8DDW - chains A and D of the 10 polymer chains in the assembly; structure by electron microscopy, 4.70 A resolution (low resolution: residue-level contacts below are approximate; hydrogen-bond / salt-bridge calls are withheld).

== Chain A (and D) ==
Protein: Transient receptor potential cation channel, subfamily M, member 3
Source organism: Mus musculus
Notes: chain D of this document is another copy of the same molecule, construct and numbering; everything in this record applies to it too
Reference sequence: Q5F4S7 (Q5F4S7_MOUSE); residues 1-1371 here = UniProt positions 1-1371
Sequence (1371 residues; row label = number of the first residue in the row):
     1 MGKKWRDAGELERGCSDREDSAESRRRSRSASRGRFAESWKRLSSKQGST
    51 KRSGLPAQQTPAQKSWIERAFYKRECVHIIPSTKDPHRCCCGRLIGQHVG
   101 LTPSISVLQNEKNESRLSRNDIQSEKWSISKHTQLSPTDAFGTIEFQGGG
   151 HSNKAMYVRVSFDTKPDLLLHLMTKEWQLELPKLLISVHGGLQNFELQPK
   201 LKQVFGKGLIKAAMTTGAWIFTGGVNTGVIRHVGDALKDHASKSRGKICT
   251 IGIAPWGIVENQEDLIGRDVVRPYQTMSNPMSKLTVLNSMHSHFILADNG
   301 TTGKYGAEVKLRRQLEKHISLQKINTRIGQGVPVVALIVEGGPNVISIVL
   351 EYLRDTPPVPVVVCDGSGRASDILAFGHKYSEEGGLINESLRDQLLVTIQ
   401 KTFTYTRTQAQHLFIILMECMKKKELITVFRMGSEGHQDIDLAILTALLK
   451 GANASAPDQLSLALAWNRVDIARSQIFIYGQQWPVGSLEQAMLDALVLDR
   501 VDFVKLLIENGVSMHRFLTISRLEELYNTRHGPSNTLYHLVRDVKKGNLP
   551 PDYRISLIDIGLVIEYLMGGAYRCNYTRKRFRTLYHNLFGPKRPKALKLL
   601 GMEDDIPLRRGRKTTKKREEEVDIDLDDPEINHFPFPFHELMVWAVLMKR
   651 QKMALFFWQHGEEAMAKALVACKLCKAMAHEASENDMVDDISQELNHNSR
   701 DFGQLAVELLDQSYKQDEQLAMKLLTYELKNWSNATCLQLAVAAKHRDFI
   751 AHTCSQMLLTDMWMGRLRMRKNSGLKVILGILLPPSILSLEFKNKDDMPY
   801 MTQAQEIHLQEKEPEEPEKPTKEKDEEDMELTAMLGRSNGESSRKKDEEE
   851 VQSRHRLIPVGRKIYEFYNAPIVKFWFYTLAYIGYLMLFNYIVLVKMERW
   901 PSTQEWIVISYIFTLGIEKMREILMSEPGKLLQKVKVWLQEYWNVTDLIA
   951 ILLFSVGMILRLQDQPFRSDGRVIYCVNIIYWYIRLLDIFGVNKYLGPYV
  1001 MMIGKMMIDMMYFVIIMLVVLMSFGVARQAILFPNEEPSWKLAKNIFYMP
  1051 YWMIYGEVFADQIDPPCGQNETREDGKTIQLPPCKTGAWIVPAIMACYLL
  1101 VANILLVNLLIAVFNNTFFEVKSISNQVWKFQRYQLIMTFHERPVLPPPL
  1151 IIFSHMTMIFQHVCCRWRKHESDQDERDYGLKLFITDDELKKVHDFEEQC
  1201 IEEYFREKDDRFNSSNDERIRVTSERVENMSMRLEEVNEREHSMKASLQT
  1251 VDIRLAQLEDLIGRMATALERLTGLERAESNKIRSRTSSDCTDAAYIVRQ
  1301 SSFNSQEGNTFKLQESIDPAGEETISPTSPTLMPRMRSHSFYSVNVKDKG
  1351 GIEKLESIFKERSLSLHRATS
Unresolved in the structure: 1-128, 383-396, 589-631, 763-992, 1010-1108, 1143-1176, 1244-1371 (chain D: 1-128, 383-396, 605-624, 763-992, 1010-1107, 1143-1176, 1244-1371)

== How chain A and chain D interact ==
Residue-residue contacts (37; chain A residue first):
  Y479(A) with N194(D); R231(D)
  I508(A) with G148(D)
  G511(A) with G148(D); M277(D)
  Y999(A) with D1009(D)
  I1111(A) with N1108(D)
  N1115(A) with N1115(D)
  F1118(A) with A1112(D); V1113(D); N1116(D)
  E1203(A) with R245(D)
  R1206(A) with R245(D)
  E1207(A) with R245(D)
  D1210(A) with R245(D)
  N1216(A) with D1217(D)
  R1219(A) with I1220(D); R1221(D)
  I1220(A) with I1220(D)
  T1223(A) with S1224(D); V1227(D)
  R1226(A) with S1224(D); V1227(D); E1228(D)
  V1227(A) with V1227(D)
  M1230(A) with V1227(D); M1230(D); S1231(D); L1234(D)
  R1233(A) with L1234(D); N1238(D)
  V1237(A) with N1238(D)
  R1240(A) with N1238(D); R1240(D); E1241(D); H1242(D)
  H1242(A) with S1243(D)
Interface residues without a listed pair, chain A (29 interface residues in all): E509, N510, V512, S513, R516, I1003, F1114
Interface residues without a listed pair, chain D (35 interface residues in all): Q147, N226, A241, K243, S244, Q275, L1109, T1223, E1235, V1237

== Summary ==
The interface between chain A and chain D involves 29 residues on one side and 35 on the other.
Both chains are Transient receptor potential cation channel, subfamily M, member 3 (Mus musculus). Entry 8DDW
(cryo-EM structure of TRPM3 ion channel in complex with Gbg, tethered by ALFA-nanobody) was determined by
electron microscopy (same publication as 8DDQ, 8DDR, 8DDS, 8DDT, 8DDU, 8DDV and 4 further entries).
